3IDM - chains A and B of the 3 polymer chains in the assembly; structure by X-ray diffraction, 2.24 A resolution.

# Chain A
Name: 2F5 Fab light chain
From: Homo sapiens
Notes: antibody fragment or engineered binder
Sequence (214 residues; each row starts with the number of its first residue):
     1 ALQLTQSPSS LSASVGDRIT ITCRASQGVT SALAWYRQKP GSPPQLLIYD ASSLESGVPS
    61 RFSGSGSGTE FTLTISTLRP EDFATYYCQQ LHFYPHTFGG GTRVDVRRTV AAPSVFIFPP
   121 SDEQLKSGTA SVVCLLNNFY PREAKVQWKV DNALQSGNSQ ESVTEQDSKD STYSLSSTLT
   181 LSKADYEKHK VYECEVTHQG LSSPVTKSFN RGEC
Disulfide bonds: Cys23-Cys88, Cys134-Cys194

# Chain B
Name: 2F5 Fab heavy chain
From: Homo sapiens
Notes: antibody fragment or engineered binder
Sequence (237 residues; row label = number of the first residue in the row; a row labelled like 35A-35B holds insertion residues (35A, then the next letters in order)):
     1 RITLKESGPP LVKPTQTLTL TCSFSGFSLS DFGVG
35A-35B VG
    36 WIRQPPGKAL EWLAIIYSDD DKRYSPSLNT RLTITKDTSK NQVVLVM
82A-82C TRV
    83 SPVDTATYFC AHRRGPTT
100A-100N LFGVPIARGPVNAM
   101 DVWGQGITVT ISSTSTKGPS VFPLAPSSKS TSGGTAALGC LVKDYFPEPV TVSWNSGALT
   161 SGVHTFPAVL QSSGLYSLSS VVTVPSSSLG TQTYTCNVNH KPSNTKVDKR VEPKSCDK
Disordered / not traced: 128-133, 189-190, 217-218
Disulfide bonds: Cys22-Cys92, Cys140-Cys196

# Chain A / chain B interface
Residue-residue contacts (80; chain A residue first):
  Ala32(A) - Asn100L(B)
  Ala34(A) - Asn100L(B)
  Ala34(A) - Ala100M(B)  hydrophobic
  Tyr36(A) - Ala100M(B)
  Tyr36(A) - Met100N(B)  hydrogen bond (side chain-backbone)
  Tyr36(A) - Trp103(B)
  Gln38(A) - Gln39(B)  hydrogen bond
  Gln38(A) - Phe91(B)
  Pro43(A) - Phe91(B)  hydrophobic
  Pro43(A) - Gly104(B)
  Pro44(A) - Leu45(B)  hydrophobic
  Pro44(A) - Trp103(B)
  Leu46(A) - Arg96(B)
  Leu46(A) - Ala100M(B)  hydrophobic
  Leu46(A) - Asp101(B)
  Tyr49(A) - Arg96(B)
  Tyr49(A) - Gly100I(B)
  Tyr49(A) - Pro100J(B)  hydrophobic
  Tyr49(A) - Asn100L(B)
  Tyr49(A) - Ala100M(B)  hydrophobic
  Asp50(A) - Gly100I(B)
  Asp50(A) - Asn100L(B)  hydrogen bond
  Glu55(A) - Arg96(B)  salt bridge
  Tyr87(A) - Gln39(B)  hydrogen bond
  Tyr87(A) - Lys43(B)  hydrogen bond (side chain-backbone)
  Tyr87(A) - Ala44(B)
  Tyr87(A) - Leu45(B)
  Gln89(A) - Trp47(B)
  Gln89(A) - Met100N(B)
  Leu91(A) - Arg95(B)
  Leu91(A) - Val100K(B)
  Leu91(A) - Asn100L(B)
  Leu91(A) - Ala100M(B)
  Tyr94(A) - Tyr52(B)  hydrogen bond
  Tyr94(A) - Arg58(B)
  Pro95(A) - Trp47(B)  hydrophobic
  Pro95(A) - Pro61(B)
  His96(A) - Trp47(B)
  His96(A) - Arg95(B)
  Phe98(A) - Ile37(B)  hydrophobic
  Phe98(A) - Leu45(B)
  Phe98(A) - Trp47(B)
  Phe98(A) - Trp103(B)  hydrophobic
  Gly100(A) - Ala44(B)
  Phe116(A) - Thr135(B)
  Phe116(A) - Ala137(B)  hydrophobic
  Phe118(A) - Leu124(B)
  Phe118(A) - Ala125(B)
  Phe118(A) - Pro126(B)
  Phe118(A) - Ala137(B)
  Ser121(A) - Phe122(B)
  Ser121(A) - Pro123(B)
  Glu123(A) - Val121(B)
  Glu123(A) - Phe122(B)
  Glu123(A) - Lys209(B)  salt bridge
  Gln124(A) - Phe122(B)
  Gln124(A) - Lys143(B)
  Ser131(A) - Leu141(B)
  Ser131(A) - Lys143(B)
  Val133(A) - Leu124(B)  hydrophobic
  Leu135(A) - Ala137(B)  hydrophobic
  Leu135(A) - Phe166(B)  hydrophobic
  Leu135(A) - Val181(B)  hydrophobic
  Asn137(A) - His164(B)  hydrogen bond
  Asn137(A) - Thr183(B)
  Asn138(A) - His164(B)
  Gln160(A) - Val169(B)
  Gln160(A) - Leu170(B)  hydrogen bond (side chain-backbone)
  Gln160(A) - Gln171(B)
  Glu161(A) - Val169(B)
  Ser162(A) - Phe166(B)
  Ser162(A) - Pro167(B)  hydrogen bond (side chain-backbone)
  Ser162(A) - Val169(B)
  Val163(A) - Pro167(B)
  Thr164(A) - Phe166(B)
  Ser174(A) - His164(B)  hydrogen bond
  Ser174(A) - Phe166(B)
  Leu175(A) - Phe166(B)
  Ser176(A) - Phe166(B)
  Ser176(A) - Ser179(B)  hydrogen bond
Other interface residues (no listed pair), chain A (46 interface residues in all): Ser31, Leu33, Gly99, Ile117, Pro119, Ser127, Thr129, Asp167, Thr180, Glu213
Other interface residues (no listed pair), chain B (50 interface residues in all): Glu46, Ile50, Ser60, Gln105, Ala136, Leu138, Thr165, Ala168, Lys214

# Overview
Chain A and chain B form an interface of 46 and 50 residues respectively; the contacts include 11 hydrogen
bonds and 2 salt bridges. Polar contacts include Glu55(A)-Arg96(B), Glu123(A)-Lys209(B) and
Tyr36(A)-Met100N(B).
Here chain A is 2F5 Fab light chain and chain B is 2F5 Fab heavy chain, both from Homo sapiens. Entry 3IDM
(Crystal structure of the HIV-1 Cross Neutralizing Monoclonal Antibody 2F5 Fab' fragment in complex with gp41
...) was determined by X-ray diffraction together with 1U8H, 1U8I, 1U8J, 1U8L, 1U8M, 1U8N and 14 further
entries from the same study.
